7U8G - chains D and E of the 4 polymer chains in the assembly; structure by electron microscopy, 3.20 A resolution.

# Chain D
Molecule: 7G5 - heavy chain
Source organism: Oryctolagus cuniculus
Chain sequence (225 residues; row label = number of the first residue in the row):
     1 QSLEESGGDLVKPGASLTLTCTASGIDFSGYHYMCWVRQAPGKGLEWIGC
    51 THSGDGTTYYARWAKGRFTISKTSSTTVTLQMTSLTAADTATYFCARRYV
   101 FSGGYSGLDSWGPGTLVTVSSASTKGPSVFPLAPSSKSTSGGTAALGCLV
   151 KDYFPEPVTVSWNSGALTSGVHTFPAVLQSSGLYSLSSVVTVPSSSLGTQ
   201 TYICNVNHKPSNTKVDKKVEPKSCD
Disordered / not traced: 1, 121-225
Cystine bridges: Cys21-Cys95, Cys35-Cys50

# Chain E
Molecule: 7G5 - light chain
Source organism: Oryctolagus cuniculus
Chain sequence (217 residues; each row starts with the number of its first residue):
     1 ALVMTQTPSSVSAAVRGTVTIKCQASENIYSNLAWYQQKPGQPPKLLIYG
    51 ASKLASGVPSRFKGSGSGTDYTLTIRDLEAADAATYYCQQFYDSLNTDNA
   101 FGGGTKVEIKRTVAAPSVFIFPPSDEQLKSGTASVVCLLNNFYPREAKVQ
   151 WKVDNALQSGNSQESVTEQDSKDSTYSLSSTLTLSKADYEKHKVYACEVT
   201 HQGLSSPVTKSFNRGEC
Disordered / not traced: 111-217
Cystine bridges: Cys23-Cys88

# Chain D / chain E interface
Contacting residue pairs - 44 pairs, chain D then chain E:
  Val37(D) with Phe101(E), hydrophobic
  Gln39(D) with Gln38(E), hydrogen bond; Tyr87(E), hydrogen bond
  Gly44(D) with Tyr87(E)
  Leu45(D) with Pro44(E), hydrophobic; Tyr87(E), hydrophobic; Asn99(E), hydrogen bond (backbone-side chain); Phe101(E), hydrophobic
  Glu46(D) with Asn99(E)
  Trp47(D) with Gln89(E); Ser94(E); Thr97(E); Asn99(E); Ala100(E)
  Tyr59(D) with Ser94(E)
  Ala61(D) with Thr97(E); Asp98(E)
  Arg62(D) with Ala1(E); Thr97(E), hydrogen bond (backbone-backbone); Asp98(E), salt bridge
  Trp63(D) with Asp98(E), hydrogen bond (side chain-backbone)
  Lys65(D) with Leu95(E), hydrogen bond (side chain-backbone)
  Arg98(D) with Phe91(E); Ser94(E)
  Phe101(D) with Leu46(E), hydrophobic; Tyr49(E), hydrophobic
  Tyr105(D) with Tyr30(E); Ser31(E); Asn32(E); Tyr49(E); Gly50(E); Lys53(E)
  Ser106(D) with Asn32(E), hydrogen bond (backbone-side chain); Tyr49(E); Phe91(E)
  Gly107(D) with Leu46(E); Phe91(E)
  Leu108(D) with Tyr36(E), hydrogen bond (backbone-side chain); Leu46(E); Gln89(E); Phe101(E), hydrophobic
  Trp111(D) with Pro43(E), hydrophobic; Pro44(E), hydrogen bond (side chain-backbone)
  Gly112(D) with Pro43(E)
Other interface residues (no listed pair), chain D (23 interface residues in all): Lys43, Tyr60, Phe94, Asp109
Other interface residues (no listed pair), chain E (25 interface residues in all): Ala34, Asn96, Gly103

# Summary
Chain D and chain E form an interface of 23 and 25 residues respectively, with 9 hydrogen bonds and 1 salt
bridge. Among the polar pairs are Arg62(D)-Asp98(E), Gln39(D)-Gln38(E) and Gln39(D)-Tyr87(E).
Chain D is 7G5 - heavy chain and chain E is 7G5 - light chain, both from Oryctolagus cuniculus; the structure,
Cryo-EM structure of the core human NADPH oxidase NOX2, was determined by electron microscopy.
